PDB entry 9JAZ | electron microscopy, 3.00 A resolution | chains F and FF of the 12 polymer chains in the assembly

# Chain F (and FF)
Molecule: Amyloid-beta precursor protein
Notes: chain FF of this document is another copy of the same molecule, construct and numbering; everything in this record applies to it too
UniProtKB: P05067 (A4_HUMAN); residues 1-42 here correspond to UniProt positions 672-713 (UniProt number = residue number + 671)
Chain sequence (42 residues; row label = number of the first residue in the row):
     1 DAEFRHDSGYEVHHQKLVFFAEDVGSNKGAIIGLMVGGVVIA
Unresolved in the structure: 1-8
Differences from the reference sequence: modified residue (23)
Modified / non-standard residues: Asp-23 (D-aspartic acid; DAS)

# Chain F / chain FF interface
Residue-residue contacts (4; chain F residue first):
  Lys-16(F) / Phe-20(FF)
  Lys-16(F) / Glu-22(FF)  salt bridge
  Val-18(F) / Phe-20(FF)  hydrophobic
  Glu-22(F) / Lys-16(FF)  salt bridge
Other interface residues (no listed pair), chain F (4 interface residues in all): Phe-20
Other interface residues (no listed pair), chain FF (4 interface residues in all): Val-18

# Summary
The chain F/chain FF interface involves 4 residues from each chain, with 2 salt bridges. The salt-bridged pair
is Lys-16(F)/Glu-22(FF).
Chain F and chain FF are both Amyloid-beta precursor protein; the structure, Cryo-EM structure of the class I
amyloid-beta 42 fibril containing a D-Asp at position 23, was determined by electron microscopy together with
9JB0, 9JB1 and 9JB2 from the same study.
